Entry 7XG2 (electron microscopy, 2.80 A resolution); this record covers chains G and I of the 11 polymer chains in the assembly.

Chain G:
Protein: Csf2
Organism: Pseudomonas aeruginosa
Chain sequence (348 residues; numbered 1 to 348; the number before each row is that of its first residue):
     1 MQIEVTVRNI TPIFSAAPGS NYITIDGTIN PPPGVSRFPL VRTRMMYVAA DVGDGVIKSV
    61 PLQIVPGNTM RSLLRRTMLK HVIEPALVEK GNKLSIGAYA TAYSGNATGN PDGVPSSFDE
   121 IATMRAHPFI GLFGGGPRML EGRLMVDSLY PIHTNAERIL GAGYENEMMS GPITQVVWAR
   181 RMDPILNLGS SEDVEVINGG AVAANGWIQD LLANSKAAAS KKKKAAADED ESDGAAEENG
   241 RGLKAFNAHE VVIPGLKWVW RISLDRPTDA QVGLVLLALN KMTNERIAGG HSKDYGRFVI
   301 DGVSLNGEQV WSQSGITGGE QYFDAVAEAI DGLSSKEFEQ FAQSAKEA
Not modelled in the structure: 180-245, 347-348

Chain I:
Molecule: crRNA
Organism: Pseudomonas aeruginosa
Sequence (61 nucleotides; each row starts with the number of its first residue):
     1 GUGAACGGUG GAGCAACACC UGAAGGAAGG CUUGAUGAGC GUGUUCCCCG CAUACGCGGG
    61 X
Modified / non-standard residues: 23G (guanosine-5'-phosphate-2',3'-cyclic phosphate) at position 61

Interface between chain G and chain I:
Pairs across the interface - 35 pairs, chain G then chain I:
  Ser15(G) with G34(I), hydrogen bond to the phosphate
  Ala16(G) with U33(I), hydrogen bond to the sugar; G34(I), hydrogen bond to the phosphate
  Pro18(G) with U33(I), base contact
  Arg44(G) with U33(I), hydrogen bond to the phosphate
  Asn68(G) with C31(I), hydrogen bond to the sugar; U33(I), hydrogen bond to the phosphate
  Thr69(G) with U32(I), phosphate contact; U33(I), phosphate contact; G34(I), phosphate contact
  Arg71(G) with C31(I), salt bridge to the phosphate
  Ser72(G) with U32(I), hydrogen bond to the sugar
  Arg75(G) with G30(I), phosphate contact; C31(I), salt bridge to the phosphate
  Arg76(G) with U32(I), base contact
  Gly105(G) with G30(I), sugar contact; C31(I), sugar contact
  Asn106(G) with G30(I), hydrogen bond to the sugar
  Pro111(G) with G30(I), base contact
  Phe133(G) with C31(I), phosphate contact
  Gly134(G) with G30(I), hydrogen bond to the sugar
  Gly135(G) with G30(I), sugar contact
  Gly136(G) with G30(I), sugar contact
  Met139(G) with G29(I), hydrogen bond to the sugar; G30(I), hydrogen bond to the base
  Leu140(G) with G29(I), sugar contact; G30(I), phosphate contact
  Glu141(G) with G29(I), hydrogen bond to the sugar; G30(I), phosphate contact
  Asn247(G) with A38(I), base contact
  Ile287(G) with U32(I), base contact
  Gly289(G) with G34(I), phosphate contact; A35(I), phosphate contact
  Gly290(G) with A35(I), phosphate contact
  His291(G) with A35(I), salt bridge to the phosphate
Also at the interface, not in a pair above, chain G (30 interface residues in all): Phe14, Ala17, Pro66, Tyr103, Ser104

Overview:
The interface between chain G and chain I involves 30 residues on one side and 8 on the other; the contacts
include 12 hydrogen bonds and 3 salt bridges. Among the polar pairs are Met139(G)-G30(I), Ala16(G)-U33(I) and
Asn68(G)-C31(I).
Chain G is Csf2 and chain I is crRNA, both from Pseudomonas aeruginosa; the structure, CryoEM structure of
type IV-A NTS-nicked dsDNA bound Csf-crRNA ternary complex, was determined by electron microscopy together
with 7XF1, 7XFZ, 7XG0, 7XG1, 7XG3 and 7XG4 from the same study.
